Entry 9J1K (electron microscopy, 2.88 A resolution); this record covers chains L and Q of the 45 polymer chains in the assembly.

Chain L (and Q):
Protein: FtbL
Organism: Listeria monocytogenes
Notes: chain Q of this document is another copy of the same molecule, construct and numbering; everything in this record applies to it too
UniProt: A0A239T448 (A0A239T448_LISMN); numbering as in UniProt (aligned over 1-378)
Sequence (378 residues; row label = number of the first residue in the row):
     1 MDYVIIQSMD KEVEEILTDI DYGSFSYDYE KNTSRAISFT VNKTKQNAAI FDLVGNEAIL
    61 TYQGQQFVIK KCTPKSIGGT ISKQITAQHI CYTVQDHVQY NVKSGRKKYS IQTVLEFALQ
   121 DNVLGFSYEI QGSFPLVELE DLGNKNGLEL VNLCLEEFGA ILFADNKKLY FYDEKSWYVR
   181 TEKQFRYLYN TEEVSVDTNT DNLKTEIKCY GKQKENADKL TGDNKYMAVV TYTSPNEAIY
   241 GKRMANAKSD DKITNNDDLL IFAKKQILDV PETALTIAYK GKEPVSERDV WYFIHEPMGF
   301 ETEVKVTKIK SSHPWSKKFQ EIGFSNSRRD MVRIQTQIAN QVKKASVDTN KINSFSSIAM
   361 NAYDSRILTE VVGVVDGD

Chain L / chain Q interface:
Residue-residue contacts (64; chain L residue first):
  Met9(L) - Tyr240(Q)  hydrophobic
  Asn56(L) - Thr198(Q)  hydrogen bond (side chain-backbone)
  Asn56(L) - Thr200(Q)  hydrogen bond
  Glu57(L) - Thr200(Q)  hydrogen bond
  Glu57(L) - Arg243(Q)  salt bridge
  Lys70(L) - Thr200(Q)  hydrogen bond (side chain-backbone)
  Lys70(L) - Asp201(Q)
  Lys70(L) - Arg243(Q)
  Lys71(L) - Thr198(Q)
  Lys71(L) - Asn199(Q)
  Cys72(L) - Val196(Q)
  Cys72(L) - Thr198(Q)  hydrogen bond (backbone-backbone)
  Thr73(L) - Val196(Q)
  Thr73(L) - Asp197(Q)
  Pro74(L) - Ser195(Q)
  Pro74(L) - Val196(Q)  hydrogen bond (backbone-backbone)
  Lys75(L) - Glu193(Q)  salt bridge
  Lys75(L) - Val194(Q)
  Lys75(L) - Ser195(Q)
  Ser76(L) - Glu192(Q)
  Ser76(L) - Glu193(Q)
  Ser76(L) - Val194(Q)  hydrogen bond (backbone-backbone)
  Ser76(L) - His295(Q)  hydrogen bond
  Ser76(L) - Met298(Q)
  Gly78(L) - Tyr187(Q)
  Ile81(L) - Pro297(Q)  hydrophobic
  Gln95(L) - Lys204(Q)
  Asp96(L) - Lys204(Q)  salt bridge
  Asp96(L) - Arg243(Q)  salt bridge
  Asp96(L) - Met244(Q)  hydrogen bond (backbone-backbone)
  His97(L) - Met244(Q)
  Val98(L) - Met244(Q)
  Val98(L) - Ala245(Q)
  Tyr100(L) - Lys208(Q)
  Tyr100(L) - Met244(Q)
  Tyr100(L) - Ala245(Q)  hydrogen bond (side chain-backbone)
  Tyr100(L) - Ala247(Q)  hydrophobic
  Leu124(L) - Lys242(Q)
  Asn146(L) - Asn246(Q)  hydrogen bond
  Glu149(L) - Asn246(Q)  hydrogen bond
  Gln335(L) - Met331(Q)
  Gln335(L) - Gln335(Q)
  Ala339(L) - Ile338(Q)  hydrophobic
  Val342(L) - Gln341(Q)
  Val342(L) - Val342(Q)  hydrophobic
  Ile352(L) - Ile352(Q)  hydrophobic
  Asn353(L) - Ile352(Q)
  Ser356(L) - Phe355(Q)
  Met360(L) - Phe355(Q)  hydrophobic
  Met360(L) - Ala359(Q)  hydrophobic
  Tyr363(L) - Ala362(Q)  hydrogen bond (side chain-backbone)
  Tyr363(L) - Tyr363(Q)  hydrogen bond (side chain-backbone)
  Tyr363(L) - Arg366(Q)
  Tyr363(L) - Ile367(Q)
  Ile367(L) - Arg366(Q)
  Ile367(L) - Glu370(Q)
  Glu370(L) - Glu370(Q)
  Val371(L) - Glu370(Q)
  Val374(L) - Glu370(Q)
  Val374(L) - Gly373(Q)
  Val374(L) - Val374(Q)
  Gly377(L) - Gly377(Q)
  Asp378(L) - Asp376(Q)
  Asp378(L) - Gly377(Q)  hydrogen bond (side chain-backbone)
Also at the interface, not in a pair above, chain L (44 interface residues in all): Ile69, Ile77, Val123, Asn144, Lys145, Val332, Ile338, Thr349, Ser357, Asp364
Also at the interface, not in a pair above, chain Q (46 interface residues in all): Leu203, Ile207, Tyr210, Ile239, Arg328, Asp348

In short:
44 residues of chain L and 46 residues of chain Q are in contact; the contacts include 15 hydrogen bonds and 4
salt bridges. Polar pairs include Glu57(L)-Arg243(Q), Lys75(L)-Glu193(Q) and Asp96(L)-Lys204(Q).
Both chains are FtbL (Listeria monocytogenes). Entry 9J1K (Tip region of monocin) was determined by electron
microscopy, deposited together with 9J1J and 9J1L.
